PDB entry 1M5A | X-ray diffraction, 1.20 A resolution | chains C and D of the 4 polymer chains in the assembly

Chain C:
Molecule: Insulin A chain
Organism: Sus scrofa
UniProt: P01315 (INS_PIG); residues 1-21 here correspond to UniProt positions 88-108 (UniProt number = residue number + 87)
Chain sequence (21 residues; numbered 1 to 21; the number before each row is that of its first residue):
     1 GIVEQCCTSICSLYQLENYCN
Cystine bridges: Cys6-Cys11

Chain D:
Molecule: Insulin B chain
Organism: Sus scrofa
UniProt: P01315 (INS_PIG); residues 1-30 here correspond to UniProt positions 25-54 (UniProt number = residue number + 24)
Chain sequence (30 residues; row label = number of the first residue in the row):
     1 FVNQHLCGSHLVEALYLVCGERGFFYTPKA
Metal / ion sites: Co2+ near His10 (its only coordinating residue here)

Chain C / chain D interface:
Contacting residue pairs - 39 pairs, chain C then chain D:
  Gly1(C) - Ala30(D)  hydrogen bond (backbone-backbone)
  Ile2(C) - Leu11(D)  hydrophobic
  Ile2(C) - Leu15(D)  hydrophobic
  Ile2(C) - Tyr26(D)  hydrophobic
  Val3(C) - Tyr26(D)
  Val3(C) - Pro28(D)  hydrophobic
  Glu4(C) - Ala30(D)
  Cys6(C) - His5(D)
  Cys6(C) - Leu6(D)  hydrogen bond (backbone-backbone)
  Cys6(C) - Leu11(D)  hydrophobic
  Cys7(C) - His5(D)  hydrogen bond (backbone-side chain)
  Cys7(C) - Leu6(D)  hydrogen bond (backbone-backbone)
  Cys7(C) - Cys7(D)  disulfide
  Thr8(C) - His5(D)  hydrogen bond (backbone-side chain)
  Ser9(C) - His5(D)  hydrogen bond (backbone-side chain)
  Ile10(C) - Phe1(D)
  Ile10(C) - Asn3(D)
  Ile10(C) - Gln4(D)
  Ile10(C) - His5(D)
  Cys11(C) - Asn3(D)  hydrogen bond (backbone-side chain)
  Leu13(C) - Val18(D)  hydrophobic
  Leu16(C) - Leu6(D)  hydrophobic
  Leu16(C) - Leu11(D)  hydrophobic
  Leu16(C) - Ala14(D)  hydrophobic
  Leu16(C) - Leu15(D)
  Leu16(C) - Val18(D)  hydrophobic
  Glu17(C) - Arg22(D)  salt bridge
  Asn18(C) - Phe25(D)
  Tyr19(C) - Leu15(D)  hydrophobic
  Tyr19(C) - Phe24(D)
  Tyr19(C) - Phe25(D)  hydrogen bond (backbone-backbone)
  Cys20(C) - Cys19(D)  disulfide
  Cys20(C) - Arg22(D)
  Cys20(C) - Gly23(D)
  Cys20(C) - Phe24(D)  hydrophobic
  Asn21(C) - Arg22(D)  hydrogen bond (backbone-side chain)
  Asn21(C) - Gly23(D)  hydrogen bond (backbone-backbone)
  Asn21(C) - Phe24(D)  hydrogen bond (side chain-backbone)
  Asn21(C) - Phe25(D)
Other interface residues (no listed pair), chain C (18 interface residues in all): Ser12
Other interface residues (no listed pair), chain D (19 interface residues in all): Thr27
Cross-chain cystine bridges: Cys7(C)-Cys7(D), Cys20(C)-Cys19(D)

In short:
18 residues of chain C and 19 residues of chain D are in contact; the contacts include 2 disulfide bonds, 11
hydrogen bonds and 1 salt bridge. Polar contacts include Glu17(C)-Arg22(D), Cys7(C)-His5(D) and
Thr8(C)-His5(D).
Here chain C is Insulin A chain and chain D is Insulin B chain, both from Sus scrofa. Entry 1M5A (Crystal
Structure of 2-Co(2+)-Insulin at 1.2A Resolution) was determined by X-ray diffraction.
